PDB entry 4LXV | X-ray diffraction, 3.00 A resolution | chains C and F of the 6 polymer chains in the assembly

== Chain C ==
Name: Hemagglutinin
From: Influenza A virus
Notes: fragment: hemagglutinin ha1
UniProtKB: J7MFR5 (J7MFR5_9INFA); residues 1-327 here correspond to UniProt positions 18-344 (UniProt number = residue number + 17)
Chain sequence (332 residues; row label = number of the first residue in the row; numbers below 1 keep their minus sign (Ala-4 is residue -4)):
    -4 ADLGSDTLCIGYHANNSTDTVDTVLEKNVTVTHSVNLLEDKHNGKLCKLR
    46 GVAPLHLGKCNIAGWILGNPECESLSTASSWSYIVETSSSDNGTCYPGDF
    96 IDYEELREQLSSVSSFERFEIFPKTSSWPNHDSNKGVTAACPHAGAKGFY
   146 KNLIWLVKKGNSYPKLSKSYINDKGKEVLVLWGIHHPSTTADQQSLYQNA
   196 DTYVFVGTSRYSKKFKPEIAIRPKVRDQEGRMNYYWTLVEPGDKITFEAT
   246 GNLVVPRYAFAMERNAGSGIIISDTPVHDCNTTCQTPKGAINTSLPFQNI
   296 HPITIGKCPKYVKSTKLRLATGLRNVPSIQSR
Unresolved in the structure: -4 to -1, 323-327
Differences from the reference sequence: expression tag (-4 to 0)
Disulfide bonds: Cys42-Cys275, Cys55-Cys67, Cys90-Cys136, Cys279-Cys303
Covalent attachments: N-acetylglucosamine (NAG) linked to Asn87, Asn276

== Chain F ==
Name: Hemagglutinin
From: Influenza A virus
Notes: fragment: hemagglutinin ha2
UniProtKB: J7MFR5 (J7MFR5_9INFA); residues 1-174 here correspond to UniProt positions 345-518 (UniProt number = residue number + 344)
Chain sequence (182 residues; each row starts with the number of its first residue):
     1 GLFGAIAGFIEGGWTGMVDGWYGYHHQNEQGSGYAADLKSTQNAIDKITN
    51 KVNSVIEKMNTQFTAVGKEFNHLEKRIENLNKKVDDGFLDIWTYNAELLV
   101 LLENERTLDYHDSNVKNLYEKVRNQLKNNAKEIGNGCFEFYHKCDNTCME
   151 SVKNGTYDYPKYSEEAKLNREEIDSGRLVPRG
Unresolved in the structure: 1, 173-182
Differences from the reference sequence: expression tag (175-182)
Disulfide bonds: Cys144-Cys148

== Interface between chain C and chain F ==
Contacting residue pairs (14; chain C residue first):
  Thr18(C) - Asn50(F)
  Val19(C) - Asn50(F)  hydrogen bond (backbone-side chain)
  Val19(C) - Lys51(F)  hydrogen bond (backbone-backbone)
  Val19(C) - Ser54(F)
  Val19(C) - Arg106(F)
  Leu20(C) - Lys47(F)
  Leu20(C) - Asn50(F)
  Leu20(C) - Lys51(F)
  Leu20(C) - Tyr110(F)  hydrophobic
  Glu21(C) - Lys47(F)  salt bridge
  Glu21(C) - Asn50(F)
  Lys22(C) - Asn50(F)
  Lys22(C) - Glu57(F)  salt bridge
  Lys308(C) - Asn60(F)
Also at the interface, not in a pair above, chain F (9 interface residues in all): Glu103

== Overview ==
6 residues of chain C face 9 of chain F across their interface, with 2 hydrogen bonds and 2 salt bridges.
Polar pairs include Glu21(C)-Lys47(F), Lys22(C)-Glu57(F) and Val19(C)-Asn50(F). N-acetylglucosamine is
covalently linked to Asn87(C) and Asn276(C).
Here chain C is Hemagglutinin and chain F is Hemagglutinin, both from Influenza A virus. Entry 4LXV (Crystal
Structure of the Hemagglutinin from a H1N1pdm A/WASHINGTON/5/2011 virus) was determined by X-ray diffraction.
